Entry 2WNF (X-ray diffraction, 1.25 A resolution); this record covers chain A.

Chain A:
Molecule: Cmp-N-acetylneuraminate-beta-galactosamide-alpha-2,3-sialyltransferase
Organism: Sus scrofa
Notes: EC 2.4.99.4; fragment: residues 46-343 compnd 12
Reference sequence: Q02745 (SIA4A_PIG); residue numbers follow UniProt; this construct covers 46-343
Sequence (298 residues; numbered 46 to 343; the number before each row is that of its first residue):
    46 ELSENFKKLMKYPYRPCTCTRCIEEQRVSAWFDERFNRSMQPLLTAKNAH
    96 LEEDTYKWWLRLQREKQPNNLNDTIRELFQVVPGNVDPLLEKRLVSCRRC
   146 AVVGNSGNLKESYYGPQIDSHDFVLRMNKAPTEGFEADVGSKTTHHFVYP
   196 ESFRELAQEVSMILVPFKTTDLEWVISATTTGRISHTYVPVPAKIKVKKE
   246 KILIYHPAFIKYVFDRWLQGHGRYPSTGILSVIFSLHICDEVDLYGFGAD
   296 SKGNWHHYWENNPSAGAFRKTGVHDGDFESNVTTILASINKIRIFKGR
Not modelled in the structure: 46-60, 306-316
Modified / non-standard residues: Mse-55 (selenomethionine); Mse-85, Mse-172, Mse-207 (selenomethionine; parent Met)
Cystine bridges: Cys-62/Cys-67, Cys-64/Cys-142, Cys-145/Cys-284
Small-molecule neighbours: 2-acetamido-2-deoxy-alpha-D-galactopyranose / hydroxy(2-hydroxyphenyl)oxoammonium / beta-D-galactopyranose: Gln-108, Tyr-194, Glu-196, Phe-212, Tyr-233, Val-234, Tyr-269, Val-318, His-319
UniProt features mapped onto this chain:
  - binding site (substrate): Gln-108, Asn-150, Asn-173, Tyr-233, Tyr-269, Gly-273, Gly-293, His-302, His-319
  - glycosylation (N-linked (GlcNAc...) asparagine): Asn-82, Asn-117, Asn-326

Summary:
Chain A binds 2-acetamido-2-deoxy-alpha-D-galactopyranose / hydroxy(2-hydroxyphenyl)oxoammonium /
beta-D-galactopyranose. UniProt lists 9 substrate-binding residues.
Chain A is Cmp-N-acetylneuraminate-beta-galactosamide-alpha-2,3-sialyltransferase (Sus scrofa); the structure,
Crystal Structure of a Mammalian Sialyltransferase in complex with Gal-beta-1-3GalNAc-ortho-nitrophenol, was
determined by X-ray diffraction together with 2WML and 2WNB from the same study.
